7D7C - chains C and D of the 7 polymer chains in the assembly; structure by electron microscopy, 3.60 A resolution.

Chain C:
Protein: DNA-directed RNA polymerase subunit beta
Source organism: Escherichia coli 1-392-07_S4_C3
Notes: EC 2.7.7.6
Reference sequence: A0A080FHH4 (A0A080FHH4_ECOLX); residues 1-1342 here = UniProt positions 1-1342
Chain sequence (1342 residues; numbered 1 to 1342; the number before each row is that of its first residue):
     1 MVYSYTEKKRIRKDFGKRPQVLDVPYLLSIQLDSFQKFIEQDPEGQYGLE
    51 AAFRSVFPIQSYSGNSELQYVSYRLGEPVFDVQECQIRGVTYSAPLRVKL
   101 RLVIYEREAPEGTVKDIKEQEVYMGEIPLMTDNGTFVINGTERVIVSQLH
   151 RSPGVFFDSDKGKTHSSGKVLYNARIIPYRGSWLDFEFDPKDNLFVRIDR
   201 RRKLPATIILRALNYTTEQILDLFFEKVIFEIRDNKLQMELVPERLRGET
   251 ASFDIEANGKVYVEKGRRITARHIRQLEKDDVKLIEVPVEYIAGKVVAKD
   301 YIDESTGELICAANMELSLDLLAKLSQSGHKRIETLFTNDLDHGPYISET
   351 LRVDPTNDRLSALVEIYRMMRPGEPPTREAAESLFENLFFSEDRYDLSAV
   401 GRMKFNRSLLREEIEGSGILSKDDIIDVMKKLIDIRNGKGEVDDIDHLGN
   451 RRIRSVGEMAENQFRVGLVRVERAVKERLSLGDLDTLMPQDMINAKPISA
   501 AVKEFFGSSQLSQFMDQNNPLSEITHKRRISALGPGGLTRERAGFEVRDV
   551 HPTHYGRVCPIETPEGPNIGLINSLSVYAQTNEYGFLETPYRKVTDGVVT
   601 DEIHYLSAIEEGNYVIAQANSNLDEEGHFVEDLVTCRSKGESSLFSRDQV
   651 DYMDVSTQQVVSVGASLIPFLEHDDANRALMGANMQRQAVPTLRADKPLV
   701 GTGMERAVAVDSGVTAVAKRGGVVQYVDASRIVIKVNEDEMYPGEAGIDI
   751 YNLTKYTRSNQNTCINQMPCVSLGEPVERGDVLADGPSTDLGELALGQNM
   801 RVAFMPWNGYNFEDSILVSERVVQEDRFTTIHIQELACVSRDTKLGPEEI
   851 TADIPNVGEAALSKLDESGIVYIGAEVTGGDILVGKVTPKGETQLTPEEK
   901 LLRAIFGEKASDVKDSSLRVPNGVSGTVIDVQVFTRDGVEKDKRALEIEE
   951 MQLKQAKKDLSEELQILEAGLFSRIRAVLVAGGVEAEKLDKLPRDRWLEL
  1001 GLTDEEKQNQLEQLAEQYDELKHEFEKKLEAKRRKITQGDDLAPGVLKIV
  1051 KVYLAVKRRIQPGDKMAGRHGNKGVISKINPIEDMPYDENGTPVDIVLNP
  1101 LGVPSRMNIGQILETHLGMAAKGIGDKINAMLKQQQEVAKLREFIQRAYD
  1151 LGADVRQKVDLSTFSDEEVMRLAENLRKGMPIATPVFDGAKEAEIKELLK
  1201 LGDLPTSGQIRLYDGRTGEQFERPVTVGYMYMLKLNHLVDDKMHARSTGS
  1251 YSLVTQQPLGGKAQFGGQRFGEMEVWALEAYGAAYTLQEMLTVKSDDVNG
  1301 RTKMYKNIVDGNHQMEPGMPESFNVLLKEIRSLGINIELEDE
Not modelled in the structure: 1, 891-914, 1342

Chain D:
Protein: DNA-directed RNA polymerase subunit beta'
Source organism: Escherichia coli
Notes: EC 2.7.7.6
Reference sequence: D7Y6A2 (D7Y6A2_ECOLX); residue numbers follow UniProt; this construct covers 1-1407
Chain sequence (1407 residues; row label = number of the first residue in the row):
     1 MKDLLKFLKAQTKTEEFDAIKIALASPDMIRSWSFGEVKKPETINYRTFK
    51 PERDGLFCARIFGPVKDYECLCGKYKRLKHRGVICEKCGVEVTQTKVRRE
   101 RMGHIELASPTAHIWFLKSLPSRIGLLLDMPLRDIERVLYFESYVVIEGG
   151 MTNLERQQILTEEQYLDALEEFGDEFDAKMGAEAIQALLKSMDLEQECEQ
   201 LREELNETNSETKRKKLTKRIKLLEAFVQSGNKPEWMILTVLPVLPPDLR
   251 PLVPLDGGRFATSDLNDLYRRVINRNNRLKRLLDLAAPDIIVRNEKRMLQ
   301 EAVDALLDNGRRGRAITGSNKRPLKSLADMIKGKQGRFRQNLLGKRVDYS
   351 GRSVITVGPYLRLHQCGLPKKMALELFKPFIYGKLELRGLATTIKAAKKM
   401 VEREEAVVWDILDEVIREHPVLLNRAPTLHRLGIQAFEPVLIEGKAIQLH
   451 PLVCAAYNADFDGDQMAVHVPLTLEAQLEARALMMSTNNILSPANGEPII
   501 VPSQDVVLGLYYMTRDCVNAKGEGMVLTGPKEAERLYRSGLASLHARVKV
   551 RITEYEKDANGELVAKTSLKDTTVGRAILWMIVPKGLPYSIVNQALGKKA
   601 ISKMLNTCYRILGLKPTVIFADQIMYTGFAYAARSGASVGIDDMVIPEKK
   651 HEIISEAEAEVAEIQEQFQSGLVTAGERYNKVIDIWAAANDRVSKAMMDN
   701 LQTETVINRDGQEEKQVSFNSIYMMADSGARGSAAQIRQLAGMRGLMAKP
   751 DGSIIETPITANFREGLNVLQYFISTHGARKGLADTALKTANSGYLTRRL
   801 VDVAQDLVVTEDDCGTHEGIMMTPVIEGGDVKEPLRDRVLGRVTAEDVLK
   851 PGTADILVPRNTLLHEQWCDLLEENSVDAVKVRSVVSCDTDFGVCAHCYG
   901 RDLARGHIINKGEAIGVIAAQSIGEPGTQLTMRTFHIGGAASRAAAESSI
   951 QVKNKGSIKLSNVKSVVNSSGKLVITSRNTELKLIDEFGRTKESYKVPYG
  1001 AVLAKGDGEQVAGGETVANWDPHTMPVITEVSGFVRFTDMIDGQTITRQT
  1051 DELTGLSSLVVLDSAERTAGGKDLRPALKIVDAQGNDVLIPGTDMPAQYF
  1101 LPGKAIVQLEDGVQISSGDTLARIPQESGGTKDITGGLPRVADLFEARRP
  1151 KEPAILAEISGIVSFGKETKGKRRLVITPVDGSDPYEEMIPKWRQLNVFE
  1201 GERVERGDVISDGPEAPHDILRLRGVHAVTRYIVNEVQDVYRLQGVKIND
  1251 KHIEVIVRQMLRKATIVNAGSSDFLEGEQVEYSRVKIANRELEANGKVGA
  1301 TYSRDLLGITKASLATESFISAASFQETTRVLTEAAVAGKRDELRGLKEN
  1351 VIVGRLIPAGTGYAYHQDRMRRRAAGEAPAAPQVTAEDASASLAELLNAG
  1401 LGGSDNE
Not modelled in the structure: 1-15, 933-947, 1127-1134, 1374-1407
Ion coordination: Mg2+: D460, D462; Zn2+: C814, C888, C895, C898

Interface between chain C and chain D:
Residue-residue contacts (260):
  F545(C) - K781(D)
  F545(C) - A784(D)  hydrophobic
  R548(C) - R780(D)
  V550(C) - H777(D)
  V550(C) - R780(D)
  Y555(C) - V769(D)
  Y555(C) - F773(D)  hydrophobic
  P560(C) - T776(D)
  P560(C) - R780(D)  hydrogen bond (backbone-side chain)
  I561(C) - T776(D)
  T563(C) - R780(D)
  G570(C) - R780(D)
  Q618(C) - N768(D)  hydrogen bond
  Q618(C) - V769(D)
  Q618(C) - L770(D)
  N620(C) - N768(D)
  V660(C) - V769(D)  hydrophobic
  V660(C) - F773(D)  hydrophobic
  L671(C) - Y772(D)  hydrogen bond (backbone-side chain)
  E672(C) - G766(D)
  E672(C) - L767(D)  hydrogen bond (backbone-backbone)
  E672(C) - Y772(D)
  H673(C) - E765(D)
  H673(C) - G766(D)
  D674(C) - F763(D)
  D675(C) - Y772(D)  hydrogen bond (backbone-side chain)
  A676(C) - A779(D)  hydrophobic
  N677(C) - A779(D)
  A679(C) - Y772(D)
  F804(C) - S638(D)
  P806(C) - D505(D)
  P806(C) - A633(D)
  P806(C) - A637(D)
  N808(C) - P359(D)
  N808(C) - A633(D)
  G809(C) - P359(D)
  G809(C) - F629(D)
  Y810(C) - P359(D)
  Y810(C) - Y360(D)
  F812(C) - V357(D)  hydrophobic
  F812(C) - P451(D)
  F812(C) - C454(D)  hydrophobic
  F812(C) - F629(D)  hydrophobic
  E813(C) - F461(D)
  E813(C) - Q504(D)
  D814(C) - F461(D)
  D814(C) - D462(D)
  S815(C) - V357(D)
  S815(C) - F461(D)
  K844(C) - R47(D)  hydrogen bond (side chain-backbone)
  P1062(C) - A446(D)
  K1065(C) - D462(D)  hydrogen bond (side chain-backbone)
  K1073(C) - D462(D)
  G1074(C) - F461(D)
  V1075(C) - T356(D)
  V1075(C) - F461(D)  hydrogen bond (backbone-backbone)
  V1075(C) - G463(D)
  S1077(C) - T356(D)
  S1077(C) - V357(D)
  N1099(C) - D505(D)
  P1100(C) - A637(D)
  P1100(C) - V639(D)  hydrophobic
  L1101(C) - Q504(D)
  L1101(C) - D505(D)
  L1101(C) - M725(D)  hydrophobic
  L1101(C) - R731(D)
  P1104(C) - M725(D)  hydrophobic
  P1104(C) - Q736(D)
  S1105(C) - R731(D)  hydrogen bond
  R1106(C) - R731(D)
  M1107(C) - Q739(D)
  M1107(C) - L740(D)  hydrophobic
  M1107(C) - F763(D)  hydrophobic
  I1109(C) - M644(D)  hydrophobic
  I1109(C) - F763(D)
  I1112(C) - V639(D)
  H1116(C) - I641(D)
  F1187(C) - Y772(D)  hydrophobic
  E1192(C) - I641(D)
  S1207(C) - D642(D)
  Q1209(C) - S638(D)
  Q1209(C) - G640(D)
  E1219(C) - R538(D)  salt bridge
  E1219(C) - R634(D)  salt bridge
  F1221(C) - A633(D)
  F1221(C) - R634(D)
  E1222(C) - Y512(D)
  E1222(C) - R634(D)
  E1222(C) - S635(D)
  E1222(C) - G636(D)
  R1223(C) - S635(D)
  R1223(C) - G636(D)
  R1223(C) - F719(D)  hydrogen bond (side chain-backbone)
  R1223(C) - S721(D)  hydrogen bond
  V1225(C) - G636(D)
  V1225(C) - S638(D)
  T1226(C) - S638(D)  hydrogen bond
  T1226(C) - V639(D)
  T1226(C) - G640(D)
  V1239(C) - K445(D)
  D1240(C) - K445(D)  salt bridge
  K1242(C) - R352(D)
  K1242(C) - Q465(D)
  M1243(C) - R352(D)
  M1243(C) - S353(D)
  M1243(C) - M372(D)  hydrophobic
  M1243(C) - K445(D)
  H1244(C) - G351(D)
  H1244(C) - R352(D)  hydrogen bond (backbone-backbone)
  A1245(C) - S350(D)
  A1245(C) - G351(D)
  A1245(C) - E375(D)
  A1245(C) - L376(D)  hydrophobic
  R1246(C) - D348(D)  salt bridge
  R1246(C) - Y349(D)  hydrogen bond (backbone-backbone)
  R1246(C) - S350(D)  hydrogen bond (backbone-backbone)
  S1247(C) - Y349(D)
  S1247(C) - E375(D)
  S1247(C) - P379(D)
  Y1251(C) - D348(D)  hydrogen bond
  S1252(C) - D256(D)  hydrogen bond
  L1253(C) - R99(D)  hydrogen bond (backbone-side chain)
  L1253(C) - P254(D)
  V1254(C) - R99(D)  hydrogen bond (backbone-side chain)
  V1254(C) - L249(D)
  T1255(C) - R99(D)
  T1255(C) - N341(D)
  Q1257(C) - N341(D)  hydrogen bond (side chain-backbone)
  Q1257(C) - K345(D)
  Q1257(C) - R346(D)
  P1258(C) - R346(D)
  P1258(C) - D348(D)
  L1259(C) - R346(D)
  G1260(C) - R346(D)
  G1261(C) - R346(D)
  G1267(C) - R346(D)
  G1267(C) - V347(D)
  G1267(C) - S350(D)
  Q1268(C) - R346(D)
  Q1268(C) - V347(D)  hydrogen bond (backbone-backbone)
  Q1268(C) - S350(D)  hydrogen bond (backbone-side chain)
  Q1268(C) - G351(D)
  Q1268(C) - R352(D)
  R1269(C) - Q340(D)  hydrogen bond
  R1269(C) - G344(D)  hydrogen bond (side chain-backbone)
  R1269(C) - K345(D)
  R1269(C) - R346(D)
  F1270(C) - G344(D)
  F1270(C) - K345(D)  hydrogen bond (backbone-backbone)
  F1270(C) - V347(D)  hydrophobic
  E1272(C) - L343(D)
  M1273(C) - T428(D)
  E1274(C) - N424(D)  hydrogen bond
  E1274(C) - R425(D)
  E1274(C) - A426(D)
  E1274(C) - T428(D)  hydrogen bond
  W1276(C) - V801(D)  hydrophobic
  W1276(C) - Q921(D)
  A1277(C) - T428(D)
  A1277(C) - I434(D)  hydrophobic
  A1277(C) - Q921(D)
  L1278(C) - I434(D)  hydrophobic
  L1278(C) - M484(D)  hydrophobic
  E1279(C) - L1347(D)
  E1279(C) - I1357(D)
  A1280(C) - R431(D)
  A1280(C) - E913(D)
  A1280(C) - I918(D)  hydrophobic
  A1280(C) - Q921(D)
  Y1281(C) - R431(D)  hydrogen bond (side chain-backbone)
  Y1281(C) - I434(D)  hydrogen bond (side chain-backbone)
  Y1281(C) - M484(D)  hydrophobic
  Y1281(C) - N489(D)  hydrogen bond
  G1282(C) - G1360(D)
  G1282(C) - T1361(D)
  A1283(C) - E479(D)
  A1284(C) - E479(D)  hydrogen bond (backbone-side chain)
  A1284(C) - L1356(D)
  A1284(C) - T1361(D)
  A1284(C) - G1362(D)
  Y1285(C) - E475(D)
  Y1285(C) - E479(D)  hydrogen bond (backbone-side chain)
  Y1285(C) - L1356(D)  hydrophobic
  Y1285(C) - T1361(D)
  T1286(C) - E479(D)
  L1287(C) - I1357(D)  hydrophobic
  Q1288(C) - L1356(D)
  E1289(C) - P471(D)
  E1289(C) - L472(D)  hydrogen bond (side chain-backbone)
  E1289(C) - T473(D)  hydrogen bond
  E1289(C) - A476(D)
  M1290(C) - V347(D)
  M1290(C) - H469(D)
  L1291(C) - K345(D)  hydrogen bond (backbone-side chain)
  L1291(C) - V1351(D)  hydrophobic
  L1291(C) - G1354(D)
  K1294(C) - V347(D)
  K1294(C) - D348(D)  hydrogen bond (backbone-backbone)
  K1294(C) - V470(D)  hydrogen bond (side chain-backbone)
  K1294(C) - L472(D)
  S1295(C) - K345(D)
  S1295(C) - R346(D)  hydrogen bond (side chain-backbone)
  D1296(C) - K345(D)  salt bridge
  M1304(C) - L472(D)  hydrophobic
  M1304(C) - T473(D)
  Y1305(C) - P379(D)  hydrophobic
  I1308(C) - P379(D)  hydrophobic
  I1308(C) - F380(D)
  V1309(C) - G383(D)
  H1313(C) - F380(D)
  H1313(C) - L472(D)
  H1313(C) - L474(D)
  H1313(C) - Q477(D)
  Q1314(C) - T473(D)
  M1315(C) - T473(D)
  P1320(C) - V1353(D)
  E1321(C) - R99(D)  salt bridge
  S1322(C) - R337(D)
  S1322(C) - N341(D)
  S1322(C) - L342(D)
  F1323(C) - I20(D)  hydrophobic
  F1323(C) - L342(D)  hydrophobic
  F1323(C) - I1352(D)  hydrophobic
  V1325(C) - R337(D)
  L1326(C) - R337(D)
  K1328(C) - E100(D)
  K1328(C) - L245(D)
  K1328(C) - L249(D)
  E1329(C) - L327(D)
  E1329(C) - M330(D)
  E1329(C) - I331(D)
  I1330(C) - I331(D)  hydrophobic
  R1331(C) - W33(D)
  S1332(C) - P243(D)
  S1332(C) - L245(D)
  S1332(C) - L327(D)
  L1333(C) - H113(D)
  L1333(C) - W115(D)  hydrophobic
  L1333(C) - L307(D)  hydrophobic
  L1333(C) - L327(D)  hydrophobic
  G1334(C) - L24(D)
  G1334(C) - A25(D)  hydrogen bond (backbone-backbone)
  G1334(C) - H113(D)
  I1335(C) - I22(D)  hydrophobic
  I1335(C) - A23(D)
  N1336(C) - I22(D)
  N1336(C) - A23(D)  hydrogen bond (backbone-backbone)
  N1336(C) - L24(D)
  N1336(C) - M29(D)  hydrogen bond
  N1336(C) - W33(D)
  I1337(C) - K21(D)
  E1338(C) - I20(D)
  E1338(C) - K21(D)  hydrogen bond (backbone-backbone)
  L1339(C) - I20(D)  hydrophobic
  E1340(C) - F17(D)
  E1340(C) - A19(D)  hydrogen bond (backbone-backbone)
  E1340(C) - R1341(D)  salt bridge
  D1341(C) - E16(D)
  D1341(C) - F17(D)
  D1341(C) - D18(D)  hydrogen bond (backbone-backbone)
Also at the interface, not in a pair above, chain C (150 interface residues in all): D549, H551, H554, C559, I569, T635, R637, G640, S642, L680, W807, Q1061, G1063, I1076, L1113, K1196, P1224, T1248, Q1256, Q1264, F1265, G1271, V1275, M1319
Also at the interface, not in a pair above, chain D (163 interface residues in all): M102, F116, D248, P251, F338, R339, V354, I355, G358, K371, K378, Y382, H419, L422, H430, L432, A467, L483, S503, L508, A632, K749, P750, R764, S775, L783, D785, R798, V917, L1332, A1336, R1355, A1359

Summary:
150 residues of chain C and 163 residues of chain D are in contact, with 44 hydrogen bonds and 7 salt bridges.
Polar pairs include E1219(C)-R538(D), E1219(C)-R634(D) and D1240(C)-K445(D). D460(D) and D462(D) form the Mg2+
site. C814(D), C888(D), C895(D) and C898(D) form the Zn2+ site.
Here chain C is DNA-directed RNA polymerase subunit beta (Escherichia coli 1-392-07_S4_C3) and chain D is
DNA-directed RNA polymerase subunit beta' (Escherichia coli). Entry 7D7C (CryoEM structure of gp55-dependent
RNA polymerase-promoter open complex) was determined by electron microscopy together with 7D7D from the same
study.
